1PIG - chain A; structure by X-ray diffraction, 2.20 A resolution.

# Chain A
Protein: Alpha-amylase
Source organism: Sus scrofa
Notes: EC 3.2.1.1
UniProt: P00690 (AMYP_PIG); residues 2-496 here = UniProt positions 2-496
Sequence (496 residues; row label = number of the first residue in the row):
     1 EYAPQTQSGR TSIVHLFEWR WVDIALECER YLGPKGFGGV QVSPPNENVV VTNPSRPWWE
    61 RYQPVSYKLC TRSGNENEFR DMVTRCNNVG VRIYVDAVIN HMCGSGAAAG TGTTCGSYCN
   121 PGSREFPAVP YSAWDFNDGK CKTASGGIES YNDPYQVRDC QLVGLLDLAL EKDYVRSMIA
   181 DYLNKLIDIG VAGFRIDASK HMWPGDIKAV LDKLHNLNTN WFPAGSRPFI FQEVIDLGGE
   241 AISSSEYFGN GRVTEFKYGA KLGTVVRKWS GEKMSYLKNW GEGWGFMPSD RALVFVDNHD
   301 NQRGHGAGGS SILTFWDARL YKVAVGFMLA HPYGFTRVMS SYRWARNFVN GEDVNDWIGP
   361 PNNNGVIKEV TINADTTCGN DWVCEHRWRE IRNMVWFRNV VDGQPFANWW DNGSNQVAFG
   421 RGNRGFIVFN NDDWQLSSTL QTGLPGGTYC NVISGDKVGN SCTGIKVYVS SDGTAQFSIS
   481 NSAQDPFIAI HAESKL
Sequence notes: conflict V49 (Ile in P00690), S243 (Gln in P00690), S310 (Ala in P00690), Q404 (Glu in P00690), N451 (Asp in P00690), Q484 (Glu in P00690)
Modified / non-standard residues: E1 (pyroglutamic acid; PCA)
Swiss-Prot annotation at these positions:
  - active site: D212 (Nucleophile)
Cystine bridges: C28-C86, C70-C115, C141-C160, C378-C384, C450-C462
Ion coordination: Ca2+: N100, R158, D167, H201
Small-molecule neighbours:
  - 4-amino-4,6-dideoxy-alpha-D-glucopyranose / beta-D-glucopyranose / alpha-D-glucopyranose / 5-hydroxymethyl-chonduritol: W58, W59, Y62, Q63, H101, G104, Y151, L162, V163, L165, R195, D197, A198, K200, H201, E233, I235, L237, E240, H299, D300, H305, G306, A307
  - beta-D-glucopyranose (BGC): T439, Y468, S470, T474, A475, Q476

# Summary
Bound to chain A: 4-amino-4,6-dideoxy-alpha-D-glucopyranose / beta-D-glucopyranose / alpha-D-glucopyranose /
5-hydroxymethyl-chonduritol and beta-D-glucopyranose. N100, R158, D167 and H201 form the Ca2+ site. From
UniProt: active-site residue D212.
Chain A is Alpha-amylase (Sus scrofa); the structure, Pig pancreatic alpha-amylase complexed with the
oligosaccharide V-1532, was determined by X-ray diffraction, deposited together with 1PIF.
